7UEA - chains B and D of the 9 polymer chains in the assembly; structure by electron microscopy, 3.49 A resolution.

[Chain B]
Name: Photosystem P840 reaction center iron-sulfur protein
Source organism: Chlorobaculum tepidum TLS
UniProt: Q8KAY1 (Q8KAY1_CHLTE); residues 1-231 here = UniProt positions 1-231
Sequence (231 residues; numbered 1 to 231; the number before each row is that of its first residue):
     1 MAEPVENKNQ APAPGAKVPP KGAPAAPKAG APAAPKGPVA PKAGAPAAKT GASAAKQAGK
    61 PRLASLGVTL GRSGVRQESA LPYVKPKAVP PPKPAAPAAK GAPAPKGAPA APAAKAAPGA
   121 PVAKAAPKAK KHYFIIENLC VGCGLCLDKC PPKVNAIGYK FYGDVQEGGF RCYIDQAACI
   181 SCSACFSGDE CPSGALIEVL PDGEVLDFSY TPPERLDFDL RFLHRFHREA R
Not modelled in the structure: 1-3, 16-130, 229-231
Ion coordination: 4Fe-4S cluster Fe site 1: Cys140, Cys143, Cys146, Cys191; 4Fe-4S cluster Fe site 2: Cys150, Cys179, Cys182, Cys185
Small-molecule neighbours:
  - 4Fe-4S cluster (SF4), molecule 1: Ile135, Cys140, Val141, Gly142, Cys143, Gly144, Leu145, Cys146, Cys172, Glu190, Cys191, Pro192, Ser193, Ala195, Leu196
  - 4Fe-4S cluster (SF4), molecule 2: Lys149, Cys150, Pro151, Val154, Ala156, Ile157, Cys179, Ile180, Ser181, Cys182, Ser183, Ala184, Cys185

[Chain D]
Name: P840 reaction center 17 kDa protein
Source organism: Chlorobaculum tepidum TLS
UniProt: Q8KEP5 (PSCD_CHLTE); residue numbers follow UniProt; this construct covers 1-143
Sequence (143 residues; each row starts with the number of its first residue):
     1 MQPQLSRPQT ASNQVRKAVS GPWSGNAVHK AEKYFITSAK RDRDGKLQIE LVPASGRRKL
    61 SPTPEMIRRL IDGEIEIYIL TTQPDIAIDM NKEIIDMENR YVIDFDKRGV KWTMREIPVF
   121 YHEGKGLCVE LHNKIYTLDQ FFK
Not modelled in the structure: 1-20, 121-143

[Chain B / chain D interface]
Pairs across the interface (63):
  Phe134(B) - Thr82(D)
  Phe134(B) - Glu116(D)
  Ile135(B) - Met114(D)
  Ile135(B) - Glu116(D)  hydrogen bond (backbone-side chain)
  Ile136(B) - Phe35(D)  hydrophobic
  Ile136(B) - Trp112(D)  hydrophobic
  Ile136(B) - Thr113(D)
  Ile136(B) - Met114(D)  hydrophobic
  Glu137(B) - Thr113(D)
  Glu137(B) - Met114(D)
  Glu137(B) - Arg115(D)  salt bridge
  Asn138(B) - Lys111(D)  hydrogen bond (side chain-backbone)
  Asn138(B) - Trp112(D)
  Asn138(B) - Thr113(D)  hydrogen bond
  Leu139(B) - Lys33(D)
  Leu139(B) - Trp112(D)  hydrophobic
  Tyr159(B) - Phe120(D)
  Lys160(B) - Val119(D)
  Lys160(B) - Phe120(D)
  Tyr162(B) - Arg115(D)  hydrogen bond
  Tyr173(B) - Glu116(D)
  Tyr173(B) - Phe120(D)  hydrogen bond (side chain-backbone)
  Ile174(B) - Glu116(D)  hydrogen bond (backbone-side chain)
  Asp175(B) - Ile117(D)
  Asp175(B) - Phe120(D)
  Gln176(B) - Glu116(D)
  Pro192(B) - Val28(D)
  Ser193(B) - Val28(D)
  Ile197(B) - Met114(D)  hydrophobic
  Asp202(B) - Lys59(D)  hydrogen bond (backbone-side chain)
  Gly203(B) - Thr37(D)  hydrogen bond (backbone-side chain)
  Gly203(B) - Lys59(D)
  Glu204(B) - Val52(D)
  Glu204(B) - Gly56(D)
  Glu204(B) - Lys59(D)
  Val205(B) - Phe35(D)  hydrophobic
  Val205(B) - Val52(D)
  Val205(B) - Pro53(D)
  Val205(B) - Ala54(D)
  Val205(B) - Gly56(D)
  Val205(B) - Leu80(D)  hydrophobic
  Leu206(B) - Ala54(D)
  Leu206(B) - Ser55(D)
  Leu206(B) - Gly56(D)
  Asp207(B) - Asn26(D)
  Asp207(B) - His29(D)  salt bridge
  Asp207(B) - Lys33(D)
  Asp207(B) - Phe35(D)
  Asp207(B) - Ala54(D)
  Tyr210(B) - Arg57(D)
  Thr211(B) - Asn26(D)
  Thr211(B) - Ala54(D)
  Thr211(B) - Ser55(D)  hydrogen bond
  Thr211(B) - Arg57(D)
  Pro212(B) - Trp23(D)
  Pro212(B) - Gly25(D)  hydrogen bond (backbone-backbone)
  Pro213(B) - Ser24(D)
  Pro213(B) - Gly25(D)  hydrogen bond (backbone-backbone)
  Glu214(B) - Gly25(D)
  Glu214(B) - Glu32(D)
  Arg215(B) - Ser24(D)
  Asp217(B) - Gly21(D)  hydrogen bond (side chain-backbone)
  Asp217(B) - Ser24(D)  hydrogen bond
Also at the interface, not in a pair above, chain B (32 interface residues in all): Cys172, Gly194, Phe208

[Overview]
Chain B and chain D form an interface of 32 and 29 residues respectively; the contacts include 13 hydrogen
bonds and 2 salt bridges. Polar pairs include Glu137(B)-Arg115(D), Asp207(B)-His29(D) and Ile135(B)-Glu116(D).
Ligands of chain B: 4Fe-4S cluster.
Chain B is Photosystem P840 reaction center iron-sulfur protein and chain D is P840 reaction center 17 kDa
protein, both from Chlorobaculum tepidum TLS; the structure, Photosynthetic assembly of Chlorobaculum tepidum
(RC-FMO1), was determined by electron microscopy, deposited together with 7UEB.
